8Y3C - chains E and J of the 16 polymer chains in the assembly; structure by electron microscopy, 5.21 A resolution (low resolution: residue-level contacts below are approximate; hydrogen-bond / salt-bridge calls are withheld).

# Chain E
Molecule: Histone H3.1
From: Homo sapiens
Reference sequence: P68431 (H31_HUMAN); residues 0-135 here correspond to UniProt positions 1-136 (UniProt number = residue number + 1)
Chain sequence (139 residues; row label = number of the first residue in the row; numbers below 1 keep their minus sign (Gly-3 is residue -3)):
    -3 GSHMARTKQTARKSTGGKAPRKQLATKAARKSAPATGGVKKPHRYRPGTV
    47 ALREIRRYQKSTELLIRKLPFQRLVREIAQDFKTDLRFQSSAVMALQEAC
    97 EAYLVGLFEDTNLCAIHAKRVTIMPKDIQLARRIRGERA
Disordered / not traced: -3 to 37, 135
Construct notes: expression tag (-3 to -1)
Curated features (UniProtKB/Swiss-Prot):
  - modified residue: Arg2 (Asymmetric dimethylarginine), Thr3 (Phosphothreonine), Lys4 (Allysine), Gln5 (5-glutamyl dopamine), Thr6 (Phosphothreonine), Arg8 (Citrulline), Lys9 (N6,N6,N6-trimethyllysine), Ser10 (ADP-ribosylserine), Thr11 (Phosphothreonine), Lys14 (N6-(2-hydroxyisobutyryl)lysine), Arg17 (Asymmetric dimethylarginine), Lys18 (N6-(2-hydroxyisobutyryl)lysine), Lys23 (N6-(2-hydroxyisobutyryl)lysine), Arg26 (Citrulline), Lys27 (N6,N6,N6-trimethyllysine), Ser28 (ADP-ribosylserine), Lys36 (N6,N6,N6-trimethyllysine), Lys37 (N6-methyllysine), Tyr41 (Phosphotyrosine), Lys56 (N6,N6,N6-trimethyllysine) and 8 more in UniProt
  - lipidation: Lys18 (N6-decanoyllysine)

# Chain J
Molecule: 250-nt DNA strand
Sequence (250 nucleotides; row label = number of the first residue in the row):
     1 ATCGAGAATCCCGGTGCCGAGGCCGCTCAATTGGTCGTAGACAGCTCTAG
    51 CACCGCTTAAACGCACGTACGCGCTGTCCCCCGCGTTTTAACCGCCAAGG
   101 GGATTACTCCCTAGTCTCCAGGCTCGAGCTCAATTGGTCGTAGACAGCTC
   151 TAGCACCGCTTAAACGCACGTACGCGCTGTCCCCCGCGTTTTAACCGCCA
   201 AGGGGATTACTCCCTAGTCTCCAGGCACGTGTCAGATATATACATCCGAT

# Chain E / chain J interface
Contacting residue pairs - 21 pairs, chain E then chain J:
  His39(E) - DC246(J)
  Arg40(E) - DC246(J)
  Arg40(E) - DC247(J)
  Tyr41(E) - DT245(J)
  Tyr41(E) - DC246(J)
  Arg42(E) - DT171(J)
  Pro43(E) - DG170(J)
  Thr45(E) - DC246(J)
  Arg63(E) - DA163(J)
  Arg72(E) - DG153(J)
  Leu82(E) - DG153(J)
  Arg83(E) - DA152(J)
  Arg83(E) - DG153(J)
  Phe84(E) - DA152(J)
  Phe84(E) - DG153(J)
  Arg116(E) - DC173(J)
  Arg116(E) - DG174(J)
  Val117(E) - DC173(J)
  Thr118(E) - DA172(J)
  Thr118(E) - DC173(J)
  Met120(E) - DG174(J)
Also at the interface, not in a pair above, chain E (17 interface residues in all): Gln85, Ser86
Also at the interface, not in a pair above, chain J (12 interface residues in all): DA162

# Summary
17 residues of chain E face 12 of chain J across their interface.
Here chain E is Histone H3.1 (Homo sapiens) and chain J is a 250-nt DNA strand. Entry 8Y3C (Cryo-EM structure
of the overlapping di-nucleosome (closed form)) was determined by electron microscopy together with 8Y3D, 8Y3E
and 8Y3F from the same study.
